7V5K - chains H and I of the 9 polymer chains in the assembly; structure by electron microscopy, 2.80 A resolution.

== Chain H ==
Name: 0722 L
Source organism: Homo sapiens
Sequence (212 residues; row label = number of the first residue in the row):
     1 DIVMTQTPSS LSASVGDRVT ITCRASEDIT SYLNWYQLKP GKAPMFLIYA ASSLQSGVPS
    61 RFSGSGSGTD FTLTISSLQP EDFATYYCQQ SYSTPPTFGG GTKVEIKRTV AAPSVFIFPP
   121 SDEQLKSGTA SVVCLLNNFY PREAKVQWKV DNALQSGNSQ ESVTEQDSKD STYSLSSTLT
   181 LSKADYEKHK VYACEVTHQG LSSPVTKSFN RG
Cystine bridges: Cys23-Cys88, Cys134-Cys194

== Chain I ==
Name: 0722 H
Source organism: Homo sapiens
Sequence (222 residues; row label = number of the first residue in the row):
     1 QVQLVQSGAE VKKPGSSVKV SCKASGGTFS IYAISWVRQA PGQGLEWMGG IIPIFGTANY
    61 AQQFQGRVTI TADESTTTAY MELSRLTSED TAVYYCARQM TAYDYWNPSF DYWGQGTLVT
   121 VSSAWSTKGP SVFPLAPSSK STSGGTAALG CLVKDYFPEP VTVSWNSGAL TSGVHTFPAV
   181 LQSSGLYSLS SVVTVPSSSL GTQTYICNVN HKPSNTKVDK RV
Cystine bridges: Cys22-Cys96, Cys151-Cys207

== Chain H / chain I interface ==
Contacting residue pairs (52):
  Tyr32(H) - Asn107(I)
  Asn34(H) - Pro108(I)
  Asn34(H) - Ser109(I)  hydrogen bond
  Tyr36(H) - Ser109(I)
  Tyr36(H) - Phe110(I)  hydrogen bond (side chain-backbone)
  Tyr36(H) - Trp113(I)  hydrophobic
  Ala43(H) - Trp113(I)
  Ala43(H) - Gly114(I)
  Pro44(H) - Trp113(I)
  Phe46(H) - Ser109(I)
  Phe46(H) - Phe110(I)
  Phe46(H) - Asp111(I)
  Gln89(H) - Pro108(I)
  Ser91(H) - Asn107(I)
  Ser91(H) - Pro108(I)
  Tyr92(H) - Asn107(I)
  Thr94(H) - Trp106(I)
  Pro95(H) - Trp47(I)  hydrophobic
  Pro96(H) - Trp47(I)
  Pro96(H) - Pro108(I)  hydrophobic
  Pro96(H) - Phe110(I)  hydrophobic
  Phe98(H) - Leu45(I)  hydrophobic
  Phe98(H) - Phe110(I)  hydrophobic
  Phe98(H) - Trp113(I)  hydrophobic
  Phe118(H) - Ser141(I)
  Phe118(H) - Ala147(I)
  Phe118(H) - Ala148(I)  hydrophobic
  Pro119(H) - Lys140(I)
  Pro119(H) - Ser141(I)
  Ser121(H) - Pro134(I)  hydrogen bond (side chain-backbone)
  Ser121(H) - Leu135(I)
  Ser121(H) - Ala136(I)  hydrogen bond (side chain-backbone)
  Asp122(H) - Ala136(I)
  Glu123(H) - Phe133(I)
  Glu123(H) - Pro134(I)
  Glu123(H) - Leu135(I)  hydrogen bond (side chain-backbone)
  Glu123(H) - Ala136(I)
  Glu123(H) - Lys220(I)  salt bridge
  Gln124(H) - Phe133(I)
  Gln124(H) - Pro134(I)
  Gln124(H) - Leu135(I)
  Gln124(H) - Leu152(I)
  Lys126(H) - Lys220(I)
  Ser127(H) - Phe133(I)
  Ser162(H) - Phe177(I)
  Ser162(H) - Pro178(I)
  Ser174(H) - His175(I)  hydrogen bond
  Ser176(H) - Phe177(I)
  Lys207(H) - Ser143(I)
  Phe209(H) - Lys140(I)
  Asn210(H) - Lys140(I)
  Gly212(H) - Lys140(I)
Other interface residues (no listed pair), chain H (35 interface residues in all): Gln55, Tyr87, Phe116, Ile117, Asn137, Gln160, Arg211
Other interface residues (no listed pair), chain I (29 interface residues in all): Val37, Gln39, Met100, Gln115, Val180

== Summary ==
35 residues of chain H and 29 residues of chain I are in contact; the contacts include 6 hydrogen bonds and 1
salt bridge. Among the polar pairs are Glu123(H)-Lys220(I), Asn34(H)-Ser109(I) and Tyr36(H)-Phe110(I).
Here chain H is 0722 L and chain I is 0722 H, both from Homo sapiens. Entry 7V5K (MERS S ectodomain trimer in
complex with neutralizing antibody 0722 (state 1)) was determined by electron microscopy.
